PDB entry 8YAR | electron microscopy, 3.60 A resolution | chains D and F of the 6 polymer chains in the assembly

# Chain D (and F)
Molecule: Tubulin beta-1 chain
Source organism: Caenorhabditis elegans
Notes: chain F of this document is another copy of the same molecule, construct and numbering; everything in this record applies to it too
UniProtKB: P12456 (TBB1_CAEEL); numbering as in UniProt (aligned over 1-441)
Amino-acid sequence (441 residues; numbered 1 to 441; the number before each row is that of its first residue):
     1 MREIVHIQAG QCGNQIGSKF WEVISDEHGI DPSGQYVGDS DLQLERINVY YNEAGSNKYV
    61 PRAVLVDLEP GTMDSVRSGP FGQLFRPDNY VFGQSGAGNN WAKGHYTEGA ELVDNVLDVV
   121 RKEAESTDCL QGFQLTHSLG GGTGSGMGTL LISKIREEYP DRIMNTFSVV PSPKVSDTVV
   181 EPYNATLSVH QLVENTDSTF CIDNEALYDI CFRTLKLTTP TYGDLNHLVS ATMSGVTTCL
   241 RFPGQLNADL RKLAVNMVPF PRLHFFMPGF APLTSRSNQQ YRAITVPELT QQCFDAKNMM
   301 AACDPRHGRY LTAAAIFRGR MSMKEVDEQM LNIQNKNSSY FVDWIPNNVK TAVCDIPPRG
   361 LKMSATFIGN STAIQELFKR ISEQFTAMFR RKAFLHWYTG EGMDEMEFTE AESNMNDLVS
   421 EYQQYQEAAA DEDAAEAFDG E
Disordered / not traced: 428-441
Residues lining bound ligands: phosphomethylphosphonic acid guanylate ester (G2P): Gly-10, Gln-11, Cys-12, Gln-15, Asp-67, Glu-69, Thr-72, Gly-96, Ala-97, Gly-98, Asn-99, Ser-138, Gly-140, Gly-141, Gly-142, Thr-143, Gly-144, Asp-177, Glu-181, Asn-204, Tyr-222, Leu-225, Asn-226
UniProt features mapped onto this chain:
  - binding site (GTP): Gln-11, Glu-69, Ser-138, Gly-142, Thr-143, Gly-144, Asn-204, Asn-226
  - binding site (Mg(2+)): Glu-69

# Chain D / chain F interface
Contacting residue pairs (8; chain D residue first):
  Ala-54(D) / Ala-283(F)
  Lys-58(D) / Gln-280(F)
  Val-60(D) / Tyr-281(F)  hydrophobic
  Gln-83(D) / Tyr-281(F)  hydrogen bond (backbone-side chain)
  Pro-87(D) / Ser-277(F)
  Pro-87(D) / Asn-278(F)
  Pro-87(D) / Tyr-281(F)
  Asp-88(D) / Asn-278(F)
Also at the interface, not in a pair above, chain D (10 interface residues in all): Glu-53, Leu-84, Phe-85, Arg-86

# Summary
The interface between chain D and chain F involves 10 residues on one side and 5 on the other; the contacts
include 1 hydrogen bond. Its one hydrogen-bonded contact is Gln-83(D)/Tyr-281(F). Ligands of chain D:
phosphomethylphosphonic acid guanylate ester.
Both chains are Tubulin beta-1 chain (Caenorhabditis elegans). Entry 8YAR (ATAT-2 bound K40R MEC-12/MEC-7
microtubule) was determined by electron microscopy (same publication as 8Y9F, 8YAJ and 8YAL).
